8CBM - chains C and T of the 7 polymer chains in the assembly; structure by electron microscopy, 3.14 A resolution.

== Chain C ==
Molecule: 3-hydroxyacyl-CoA dehydrogenase type-2
From: Homo sapiens
Notes: EC 1.1.1.35, 1.1.1.62, 1.1.1.239, 1.1.1.178, 1.1.1.53, 1.1.1.159
UniProtKB: Q99714 (HCD2_HUMAN); numbering as in UniProt (aligned over 1-261)
Chain sequence (261 residues; row label = number of the first residue in the row):
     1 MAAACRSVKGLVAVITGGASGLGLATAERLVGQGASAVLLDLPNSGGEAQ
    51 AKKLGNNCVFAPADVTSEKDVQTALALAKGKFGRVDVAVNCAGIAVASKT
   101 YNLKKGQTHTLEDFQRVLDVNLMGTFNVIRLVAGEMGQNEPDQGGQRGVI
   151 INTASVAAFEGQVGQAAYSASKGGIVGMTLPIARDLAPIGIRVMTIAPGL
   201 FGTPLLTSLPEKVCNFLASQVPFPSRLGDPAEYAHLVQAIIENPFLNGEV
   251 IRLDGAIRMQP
Unresolved in the structure: 1-6
Swiss-Prot annotation at these positions:
  - active site: Tyr168 (Proton acceptor)
  - binding site (NAD(+)): Ser20, Leu22, Asp41, Asp64, Val65, Cys91, Tyr168, Lys172, Phe201, Thr203
  - binding site (substrate): Ser155
  - modified residue: Ala2 (N-acetylalanine), Lys53 (N6-acetyllysine), Lys69 (N6-acetyllysine), Lys99 (N6-acetyllysine), Lys105 (N6-acetyllysine), Lys212 (N6-acetyllysine)
Ligand contacts: NAD (nicotinamide-adenine-dinucleotide): Gly17, Ala19, Ser20, Gly21, Leu22, Leu40, Asp41, Leu42, Ser45, Ala63, Asp64, Val65, Cys91, Ala92, Gly93, Ile94, Val120, Thr153, Ala154, Ser155, Tyr168, Lys172, Pro198, Gly199, Leu200, Phe201, Thr203, Pro204, Leu205, Leu206

== Chain T ==
Molecule: Mitochondrial Precursor tRNA-Ile(0,0)
From: Homo sapiens
Sequence (69 nucleotides; row label = number of the first residue in the row):
     1 GGAAAUAUGUCUGAUAAAAGAGUUACUUUGAUAGAGUAAAUAAUAGGAGC
    51 UUAAACCCCCUUAUUUCCA
Unresolved in the structure: 15-17

== How chain C and chain T interact ==
Pairs across the interface (7):
  Ala97(C) - G30(T)  base contact
  Ser98(C) - G30(T)  hydrogen bond to the base
  Lys99(C) - U28(T)  hydrogen bond to the base
  Lys99(C) - G30(T)  hydrogen bond to the base
  Asn102(C) - U29(T)  hydrogen bond to the phosphate
  Lys105(C) - U29(T)  salt bridge to the phosphate
  Lys105(C) - G30(T)  salt bridge to the phosphate
Interface residues without a listed pair, chain C (6 interface residues in all): Val163
Interface residues without a listed pair, chain T (4 interface residues in all): A31

== In short ==
The interface between chain C and chain T involves 6 residues on one side and 4 on the other, with 4 hydrogen
bonds and 2 salt bridges. Polar pairs include Ser98(C)-G30(T), Lys99(C)-U28(T) and Lys99(C)-G30(T). Ligands of
chain C: NAD.
Chain C is 3-hydroxyacyl-CoA dehydrogenase type-2 and chain T is Mitochondrial Precursor tRNA-Ile(0,0), both
from Homo sapiens; the structure, Structure of human mitochondrial CCA-adding enzyme in complex with
mitochondrial pre-tRNA-Ile, was determined by electron microscopy together with 8CBK, 8CBL and 8CBO from the
same study.
